Entry 7KTP (electron microscopy, 4.80 A resolution (low resolution: residue-level contacts below are approximate; hydrogen-bond / salt-bridge calls are withheld)); this record covers chains A and B of the 4 polymer chains in the assembly.

[Chain A]
Protein: Histone-lysine N-methyltransferase EZH1
Organism: Homo sapiens
Notes: EC 2.1.1.356
UniProt: Q92800 (EZH1_HUMAN); numbering as in UniProt (aligned over 1-747)
Chain sequence (747 residues; row label = number of the first residue in the row):
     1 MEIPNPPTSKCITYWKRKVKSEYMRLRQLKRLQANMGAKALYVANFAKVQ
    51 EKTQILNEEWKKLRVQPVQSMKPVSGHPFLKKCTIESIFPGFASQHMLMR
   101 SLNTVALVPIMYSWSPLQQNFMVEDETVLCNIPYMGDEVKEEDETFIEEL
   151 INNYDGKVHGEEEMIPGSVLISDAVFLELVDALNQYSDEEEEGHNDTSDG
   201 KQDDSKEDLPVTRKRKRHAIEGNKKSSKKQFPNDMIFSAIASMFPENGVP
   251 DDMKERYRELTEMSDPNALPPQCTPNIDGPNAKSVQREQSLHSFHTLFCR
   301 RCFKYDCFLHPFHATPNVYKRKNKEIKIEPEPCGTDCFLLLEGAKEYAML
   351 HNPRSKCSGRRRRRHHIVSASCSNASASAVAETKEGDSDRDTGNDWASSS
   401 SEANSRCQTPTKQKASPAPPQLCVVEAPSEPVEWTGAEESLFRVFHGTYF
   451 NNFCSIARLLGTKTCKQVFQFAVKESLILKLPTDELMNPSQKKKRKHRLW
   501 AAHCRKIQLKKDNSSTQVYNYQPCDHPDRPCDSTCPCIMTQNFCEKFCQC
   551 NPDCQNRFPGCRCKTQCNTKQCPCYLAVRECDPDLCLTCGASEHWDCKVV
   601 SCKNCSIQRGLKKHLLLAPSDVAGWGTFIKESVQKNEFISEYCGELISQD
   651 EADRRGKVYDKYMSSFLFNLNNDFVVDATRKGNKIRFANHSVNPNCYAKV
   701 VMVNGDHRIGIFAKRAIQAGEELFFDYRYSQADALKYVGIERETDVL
Unresolved in the structure: 1-30, 74-79, 125-271, 323-431, 478-517, 728-747
Metal / ion sites: Zn2+ site 1: Cys302, Cys307, His310; Zn2+ site 2: Cys524, Cys548; Zn2+ site 3: Cys531, Cys544, Cys550; Zn2+ site 4: Cys531, Cys544; Zn2+ site 5: Cys561, Cys581, Cys589; Zn2+ site 6: Cys561, Cys567, Cys572; Zn2+ site 7 near Cys567 (its only coordinating residue here)
From the paper describing this entry:
  - mutagenesis - R31A/R64A/R100A/R321A/R443A: unchanged catalytic activity on methyltransferase

[Chain B]
Protein: Polycomb protein EED
Organism: Homo sapiens
UniProt: O75530 (EED_HUMAN); numbering as in UniProt (aligned over 1-441)
Chain sequence (441 residues; row label = number of the first residue in the row):
     1 MSEREVSTAPAGTDMPAAKKQKLSSDENSNPDLSGDENDDAVSIESGTNT
    51 ERPDTPTNTPNAPGRKSWGKGKWKSKKCKYSFKCVNSLKEDHNQPLFGVQ
   101 FNWHSKEGDPLVFATVGSNRVTLYECHSQGEIRLLQSYVDADADENFYTC
   151 AWTYDSNTSHPLLAVAGSRGIIRIINPITMQCIKHYVGHGNAINELKFHP
   201 RDPNLLLSVSKDHALRLWNIQTDTLVAIFGGVEGHRDEVLSADYDLLGEK
   251 IMSCGMDHSLKLWRINSKRMMNAIKESYDYNPNKTNRPFISQKIHFPDFS
   301 TRDIHRNYVDCVRWLGDLILSKSCENAIVCWKPGKMEDDIDKIKPSESNV
   351 TILGRFDYSQCDIWYMRFSMDFWQKMLALGNQVGKLYVWDLEVEDPHKAK
   401 CTTLTHHKCGAAIRQTSFSRDSSILIAVCDDASIWRWDRLR
Unresolved in the structure: 1-75, 441
Curated features (UniProtKB/Swiss-Prot):
  - modified residue: Ser2 (N-acetylserine), Ser34 (Phosphoserine), Thr55 (Phosphothreonine), Lys66 (N6,N6,N6-trimethyllysine), Lys197 (N6,N6,N6-trimethyllysine), Lys268 (N6,N6,N6-trimethyllysine), Lys284 (N6,N6,N6-trimethyllysine)
  - natural variant: Asn194 (N194S: In COGIS), Arg236 (R236G: In COGIS; R236T: In COGIS), His258 (H258Y: In COGIS), Arg302 (R302G: In COGIS; R302S: In COGIS)
  - mutagenesis: Phe97 (F97A: Abolishes binding to H3K27me3), Tyr148 (Y148A: Abolishes binding to H3K27me3), Ile193 (I193N: Impairs interaction with EZH2), Leu196 (L196P: Impairs interaction with EZH2), Ser300 to Thr301 (Impairs interaction with the matrix protein MA of HIV-1), His305 to Tyr308 (Impairs interaction with the matrix protein MA of HIV-1), Trp364 (W364A: Abolishes binding to H3K27me3; W364L: Abolishes binding to H3K27me3), Tyr365 (Y365A: Abolishes binding to H3K27me3)

[Chain A / chain B interface]
Contacting residue pairs (97; chain A residue first):
  Lys39(A) with Glu394(B)
  Leu41(A) with Met336(B)
  Tyr42(A) with Leu391(B); Val393(B); Pro396(B)
  Asn45(A) with Leu315(B); Gly316(B); Asp317(B); Leu318(B)
  Phe46(A) with Glu392(B)
  Lys48(A) with Asp317(B)
  Val49(A) with Leu246(B); Gly316(B); Gln374(B)
  Gln50(A) with Trp373(B)
  Lys52(A) with Leu247(B)
  Thr53(A) with Phe372(B); Trp373(B)
  Leu56(A) with Leu246(B); Phe372(B)
  Asn57(A) with Phe372(B); Trp373(B)
  Glu59(A) with Arg201(B)
  Trp60(A) with Trp103(B); His104(B); Ser105(B); Lys106(B); Arg420(B)
  Leu63(A) with Tyr154(B)
  Arg64(A) with Ser159(B)
  Val65(A) with His104(B); Tyr154(B); Ser159(B)
  Gln66(A) with Ser159(B); His160(B); Ile178(B)
  Pro67(A) with Ile178(B)
  Val68(A) with Leu135(B); Gln136(B); Pro177(B)
  Gln69(A) with Gln136(B); Pro177(B)
  Ser70(A) with Leu135(B); Gln136(B)
  Met71(A) with Met180(B)
  Cys83(A) with Asp91(B)
  Thr84(A) with Asp91(B)
  Ile85(A) with Glu90(B); Tyr124(B); Leu134(B)
  Glu86(A) with Leu88(B); Lys89(B)
  Ser87(A) with Asn86(B); Leu88(B)
  Ile88(A) with Ser87(B); Lys89(B)
  Phe89(A) with Asn86(B); Ser87(B)
  Phe92(A) with Asn86(B); Gln129(B); Gly130(B); Glu131(B)
  Gln95(A) with Ile132(B); Arg133(B); Leu134(B)
  Met97(A) with Leu134(B); Leu135(B); Ser137(B)
  Met99(A) with Arg120(B); Val139(B)
  Arg100(A) with Ser137(B); Tyr138(B); Val139(B); Met180(B)
  Ser101(A) with Val139(B)
  Leu102(A) with Val139(B); Ile175(B); Cys182(B)
  Asn103(A) with Arg173(B); Cys182(B)
  Val105(A) with Ile171(B); Arg173(B); His185(B)
  Leu107(A) with Arg169(B)
  Val108(A) with His189(B)
  Pro109(A) with Gly190(B)
  Ile110(A) with Gly190(B)
  Met111(A) with Asp212(B)
  Tyr112(A) with His213(B)
  Ser113(A) with Asp212(B); His213(B)
  Trp114(A) with Lys293(B)
  Ser115(A) with Val232(B); His295(B)
  Tyr662(A) with Asp237(B)
  Arg680(A) with Arg236(B)
  Lys681(A) with Val232(B)
Also at the interface, not in a pair above, chain A (57 interface residues in all): Gly37, Ala38, Val43, Gln54, Leu98, Ala106
Also at the interface, not in a pair above, chain B (76 interface residues in all): Cys84, Val85, Glu107, Val112, Leu123, Asp140, Pro161, Thr179, Asn191, Ala214, Gly231, Lys332, Leu353, Lys375, Asp395

[In short]
57 residues of chain A and 76 residues of chain B are in contact. The Zn2+ site 1 is built by Cys302(A),
Cys307(A) and His310(A). Cys524(A) and Cys548(A) coordinate Zn2+ site 2. From UniProt: 12 mutagenesis sites on
chain B. From the paper: R31A/R64A/R100A/R321A/R443A of chain A leave catalytic activity on methyltransferase
unchanged.
Chain A is Histone-lysine N-methyltransferase EZH1 and chain B is Polycomb protein EED, both from Homo
sapiens; the structure, PRC2:EZH1_B from a dimeric PRC2 bound to a nucleosome, was determined by electron
microscopy, deposited together with 7KSO, 7KSR and 7KTQ.
